7XG2 - chains E and K of the 11 polymer chains in the assembly; structure by electron microscopy, 2.80 A resolution.

Chain E:
Molecule: Csf2
From: Pseudomonas aeruginosa
Chain sequence (348 residues; row label = number of the first residue in the row):
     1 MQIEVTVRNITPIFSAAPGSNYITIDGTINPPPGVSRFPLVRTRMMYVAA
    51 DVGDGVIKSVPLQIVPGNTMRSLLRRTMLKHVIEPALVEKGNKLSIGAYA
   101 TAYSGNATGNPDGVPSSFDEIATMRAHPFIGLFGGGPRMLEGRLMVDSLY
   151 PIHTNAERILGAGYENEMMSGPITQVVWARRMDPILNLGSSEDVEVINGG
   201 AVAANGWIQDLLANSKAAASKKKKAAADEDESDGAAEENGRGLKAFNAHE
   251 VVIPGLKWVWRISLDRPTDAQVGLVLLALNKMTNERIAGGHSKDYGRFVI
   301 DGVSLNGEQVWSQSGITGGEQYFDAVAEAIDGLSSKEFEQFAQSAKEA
Disordered / not traced: 218-238, 346-348

Chain K:
Molecule: TS
Sequence (54 nucleotides; row label = number of the first residue in the row):
     1 CTGCCGCACTTGCTCATCAAGCCTTCCTTCAGGTGTTGCTCCAGAAAGGG
    51 TGTT
Disordered / not traced: 1-14, 54

How chain E and chain K interact:
Residue-residue contacts (24):
  Tyr-22(E) with DC27(K), phosphate contact
  Arg-37(E) with DC26(K), sugar contact
  Phe-38(E) with DT25(K), base contact; DC26(K), sugar contact
  Pro-39(E) with DC26(K), phosphate contact; DC27(K), base contact
  Gly-109(E) with DT34(K), sugar contact
  Asn-110(E) with DT34(K), sugar contact; DG35(K), phosphate contact
  Pro-111(E) with DT34(K), base contact; DG35(K), sugar contact
  Gly-113(E) with DG35(K), phosphate contact; DT36(K), sugar contact
  Met-139(E) with DG35(K), base contact
  Arg-241(E) with DC26(K), salt bridge to the phosphate; DC27(K), hydrogen bond to the sugar; DT28(K), sugar contact
  Lys-244(E) with DT25(K), phosphate contact; DC26(K), phosphate contact
  Ala-245(E) with DT25(K), phosphate contact; DC26(K), phosphate contact
  Phe-246(E) with DT25(K), base contact; DC26(K), hydrogen bond to the phosphate
  Asn-247(E) with DC27(K), hydrogen bond to the base
Other interface residues (no listed pair), chain E (17 interface residues in all): Ile-25, Ser-36, Asp-112

Overview:
17 residues of chain E face 7 of chain K across their interface; the contacts include 3 hydrogen bonds and 1
salt bridge. Polar contacts include Asn-247(E)/DC27(K), Arg-241(E)/DC27(K) and Phe-246(E)/DC26(K).
Chain E is Csf2 (Pseudomonas aeruginosa) and chain K is TS; the structure, CryoEM structure of type IV-A
NTS-nicked dsDNA bound Csf-crRNA ternary complex, was determined by electron microscopy, deposited together
with 7XF1, 7XFZ, 7XG0, 7XG1, 7XG3 and 7XG4.
